PDB entry 8JNR | X-ray diffraction, 3.66 A resolution | chains D and L of the 14 polymer chains in the assembly

# Chain D
Protein: Alpha-ketoglutarate-dependent dioxygenase alkB homolog 3
Organism: Homo sapiens
Notes: EC 1.14.11.33, 1.14.11.54
Reference sequence: Q96Q83 (ALKB3_HUMAN); numbering as in UniProt (aligned over 70-286)
Chain sequence (238 residues; numbered 49 to 286; the number before each row is that of its first residue):
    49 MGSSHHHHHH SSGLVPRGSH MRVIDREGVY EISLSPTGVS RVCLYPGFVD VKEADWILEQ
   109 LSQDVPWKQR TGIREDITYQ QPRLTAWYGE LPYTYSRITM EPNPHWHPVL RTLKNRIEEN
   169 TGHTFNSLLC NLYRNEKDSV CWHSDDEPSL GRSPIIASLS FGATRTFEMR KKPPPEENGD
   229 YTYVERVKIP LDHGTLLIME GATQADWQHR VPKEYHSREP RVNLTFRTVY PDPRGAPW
Disordered / not traced: 49-69, 280-286
Sequence notes: initiating methionine (49); expression tag (50-69); engineered mutation S110 (Cys in Q96Q83), C189 (Asp in Q96Q83), S201 (Cys in Q96Q83)
Bound ions: Mn2+: H191, D193, H257 (together with N-oxalylglycine)
Small-molecule neighbours:
  - ME6 ([(2R,3S,5R)-5-(4-azanyl-3-methyl-2-oxo-pyrimidin-3-ium-1-yl)-3-hydroxy-oxolan-2-yl]methyl dihydrogen phosphate): R122, Y127, R131, Y141, Y143, S144, L177, V188, C189, W190, H191, S192, D193, E195, R275
  - N-oxalylglycine (OGA): L177, N179, Y181, H191, D193, S206, S208, F215, L239, H257, V259, R269, N271, T273, R275
UniProt features mapped onto this chain:
  - binding site (substrate): W115, Y141 to Y143, D194
  - binding site (2-oxoglutarate): N179 to Y181, R269 to R275
  - binding site (Fe cation): H191, D193, H257
  - modified residue: L177 (4R: -5-hydroxyleucine)
  - mutagenesis: R122 to D124 (Acquires the capacity to efficiently repair N1-methyladenine adduct in dsDNA), R122 (R122A: Decreases activity towards ssDNA by 25%. Loss of activity towards dsDNA), E123 (E123A: Strongly increases activity towards dsDNA, possibly by facilitating access to the active site), R131 (R131A: Loss of activity), L177 (L177A/N: Loss of activity against N1-methyladenine; L177E/Q: Loss of activity; L177I: Decreases activity against N1-methyladenine; L177M: No effect), N179 (N179A: Decreases activity by about 60%), Y181 (Y181A: Strong decrease of activity), H191 (H191A: Loss of activity), D193 (D193A: Loss of activity), H257 (H257A: Decreases activity by about 65%), R269 (R269A: Strong decrease of activity), N271 (N271A: No effect), 1 further mutagenesis entry in UniProt

# Chain L
Protein: Synthetic antibody light chain
Organism: Homo sapiens
Notes: antibody fragment or engineered binder
Chain sequence (217 residues; numbered 1 to 217; the number before each row is that of its first residue):
     1 SDIQMTQSPS SLSASVGDRV TITCRASQSV SSAVAWYQQK PGKAPKLLIY SASSLYSGVP
    61 SRFSGSRSGT DFTLTISSLQ PEDFATYYCQ QPSYIYYPVT FGQGTKVEIK RTVAAPSVFI
   121 FPPSDSQLKS GTASVVCLLN NFYPREAKVQ WKVDNALQSG NSQESVTEQD SKDSTYSLSS
   181 TLTLSKADYE KHKVYACEVT HQGLSSPVTK SFNRGEC
Disordered / not traced: 1-2, 217
Disulfide bonds: C24-C89, C137-C197

# Interface between chain D and chain L
Pairs across the interface (21; chain D residue first):
  E101(D) - Y96(L)  hydrogen bond
  W104(D) - I95(L)
  I105(D) - I95(L)
  I105(D) - Y96(L)
  Q108(D) - S31(L)
  Q108(D) - A33(L)
  Q108(D) - S93(L)  hydrogen bond (side chain-backbone)
  Q108(D) - Y94(L)
  Q108(D) - I95(L)  hydrogen bond (side chain-backbone)
  Q111(D) - S51(L)  hydrogen bond
  D112(D) - V30(L)
  D112(D) - S31(L)  hydrogen bond
  D112(D) - S32(L)  hydrogen bond (side chain-backbone)
  H155(D) - V30(L)
  H155(D) - Y94(L)
  P156(D) - Y94(L)  hydrophobic
  P156(D) - Y97(L)  hydrogen bond (backbone-side chain)
  V157(D) - I95(L)
  T160(D) - Y96(L)
  T160(D) - Y97(L)  hydrogen bond
  R164(D) - Y96(L)  hydrogen bond
Interface residues without a listed pair, chain D (14 interface residues in all): V97, H153, R159
Interface residues without a listed pair, chain L (11 interface residues in all): Q28

# Overview
The interface between chain D and chain L involves 14 residues on one side and 11 on the other; the contacts
include 9 hydrogen bonds. Among the polar pairs are E101(D)-Y96(L), Q108(D)-S93(L) and Q108(D)-I95(L). Bound
to chain D: N-oxalylglycine and compound ME6.
Chain D is Alpha-ketoglutarate-dependent dioxygenase alkB homolog 3 and chain L is Synthetic antibody light
chain, both from Homo sapiens; the structure, Crystal structure of human ALKBH3 bound to 3mC containing ssDNA
through distal crosslink, was determined by X-ray diffraction together with 8JNK from the same study.
